PDB entry 5GM6 | electron microscopy, 3.50 A resolution | chains A and N of the 46 polymer chains in the assembly

== Chain A ==
Name: Pre-mRNA-splicing factor 8
From: Saccharomyces cerevisiae (strain ATCC 204508 / S288c)
UniProt: P33334 (PRP8_YEAST); residues 128-2413 here = UniProt positions 128-2413
Sequence (2287 residues; numbered 127 to 2413; the number before each row is that of its first residue):
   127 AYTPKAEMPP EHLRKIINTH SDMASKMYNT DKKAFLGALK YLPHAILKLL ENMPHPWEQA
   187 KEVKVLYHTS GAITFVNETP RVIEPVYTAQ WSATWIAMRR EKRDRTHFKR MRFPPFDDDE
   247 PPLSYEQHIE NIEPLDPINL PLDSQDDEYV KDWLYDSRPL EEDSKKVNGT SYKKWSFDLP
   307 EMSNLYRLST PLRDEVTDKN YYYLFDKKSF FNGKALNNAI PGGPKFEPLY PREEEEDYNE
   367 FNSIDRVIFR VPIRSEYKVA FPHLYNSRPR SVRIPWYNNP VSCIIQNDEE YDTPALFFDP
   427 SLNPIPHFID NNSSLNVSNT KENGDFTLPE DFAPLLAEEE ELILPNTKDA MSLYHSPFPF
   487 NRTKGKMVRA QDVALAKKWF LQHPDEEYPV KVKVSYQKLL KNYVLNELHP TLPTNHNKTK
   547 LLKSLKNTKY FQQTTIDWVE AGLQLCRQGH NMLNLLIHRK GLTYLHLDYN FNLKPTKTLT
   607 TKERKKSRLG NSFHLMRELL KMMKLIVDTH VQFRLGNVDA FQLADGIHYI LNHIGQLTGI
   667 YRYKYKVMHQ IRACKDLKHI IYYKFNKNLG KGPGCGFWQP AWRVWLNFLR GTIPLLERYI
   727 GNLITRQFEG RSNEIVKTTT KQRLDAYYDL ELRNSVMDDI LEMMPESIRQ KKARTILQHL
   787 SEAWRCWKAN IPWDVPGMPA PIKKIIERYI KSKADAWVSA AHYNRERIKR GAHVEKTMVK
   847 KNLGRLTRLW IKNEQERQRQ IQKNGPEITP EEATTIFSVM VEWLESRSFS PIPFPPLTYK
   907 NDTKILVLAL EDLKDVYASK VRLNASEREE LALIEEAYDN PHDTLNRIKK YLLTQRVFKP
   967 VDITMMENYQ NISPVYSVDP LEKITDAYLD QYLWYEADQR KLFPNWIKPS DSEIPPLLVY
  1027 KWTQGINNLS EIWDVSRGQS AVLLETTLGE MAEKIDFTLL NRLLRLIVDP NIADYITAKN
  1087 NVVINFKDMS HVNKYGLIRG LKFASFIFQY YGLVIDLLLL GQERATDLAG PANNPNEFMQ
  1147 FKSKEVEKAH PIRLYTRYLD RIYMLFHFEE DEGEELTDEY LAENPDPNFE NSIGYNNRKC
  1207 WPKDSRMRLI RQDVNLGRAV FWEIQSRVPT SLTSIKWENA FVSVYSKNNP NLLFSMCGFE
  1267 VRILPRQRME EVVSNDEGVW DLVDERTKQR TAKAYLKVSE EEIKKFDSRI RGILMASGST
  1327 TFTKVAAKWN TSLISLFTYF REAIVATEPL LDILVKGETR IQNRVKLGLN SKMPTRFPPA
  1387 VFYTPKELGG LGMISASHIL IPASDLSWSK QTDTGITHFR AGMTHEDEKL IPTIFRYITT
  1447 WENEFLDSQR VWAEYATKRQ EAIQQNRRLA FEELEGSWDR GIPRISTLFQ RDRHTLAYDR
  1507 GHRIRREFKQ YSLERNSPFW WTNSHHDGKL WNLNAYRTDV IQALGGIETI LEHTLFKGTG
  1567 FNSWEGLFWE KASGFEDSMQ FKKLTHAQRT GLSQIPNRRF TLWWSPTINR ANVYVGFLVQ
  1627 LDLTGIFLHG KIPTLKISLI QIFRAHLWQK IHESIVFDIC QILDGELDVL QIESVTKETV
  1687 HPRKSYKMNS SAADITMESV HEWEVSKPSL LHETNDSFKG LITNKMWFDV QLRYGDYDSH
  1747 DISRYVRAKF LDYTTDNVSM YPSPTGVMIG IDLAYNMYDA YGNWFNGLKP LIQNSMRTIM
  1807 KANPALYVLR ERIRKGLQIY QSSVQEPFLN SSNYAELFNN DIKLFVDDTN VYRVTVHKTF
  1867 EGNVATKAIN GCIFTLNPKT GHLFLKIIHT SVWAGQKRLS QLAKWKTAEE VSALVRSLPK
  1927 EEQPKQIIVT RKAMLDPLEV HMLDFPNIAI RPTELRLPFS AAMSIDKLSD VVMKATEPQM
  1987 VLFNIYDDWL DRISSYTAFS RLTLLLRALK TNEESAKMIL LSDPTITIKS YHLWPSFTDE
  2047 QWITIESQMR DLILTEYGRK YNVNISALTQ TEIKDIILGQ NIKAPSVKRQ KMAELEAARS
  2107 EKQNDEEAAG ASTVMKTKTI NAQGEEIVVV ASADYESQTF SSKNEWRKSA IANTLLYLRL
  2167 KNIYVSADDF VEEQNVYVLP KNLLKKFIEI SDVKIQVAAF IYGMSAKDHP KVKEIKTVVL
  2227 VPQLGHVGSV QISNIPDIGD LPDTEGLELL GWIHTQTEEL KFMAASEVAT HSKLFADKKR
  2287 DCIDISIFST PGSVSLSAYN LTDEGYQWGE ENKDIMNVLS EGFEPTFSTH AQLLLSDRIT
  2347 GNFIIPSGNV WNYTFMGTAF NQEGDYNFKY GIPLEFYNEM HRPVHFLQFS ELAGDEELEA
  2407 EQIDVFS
Unresolved in the structure: 432-450, 2086-2148, 2397-2401
Construct notes: insertion (127)
UniProt features mapped onto this chain:
  - region: Met1585 to Leu1598 (Important for branch point selection)
  - mutagenesis: His1658 (H1658S: No effect on viability), Glu1684 (E1684Q: No effect on viability), His1687 (H1687S: No effect on viability), Asp1700 (D1700N: No effect on viability), Asp1735 (D1735N: No effect on viability), Asp1853 (D1853A: Alters protein folding. Severely impaired growth. Strongly reduced growth at 35 degrees Celsius; when associated with A-1854; D1853N: Reduced growth at 30 degrees Celsius ...), Asp1854 (D1854A: Reduced growth at 30 degrees Celsius. Strongly reduced growth at 16 degrees Celsius. Strongly reduced growth at 35 degrees Celsius; when associated with A-1853 ...), Thr1855 (T1855A: Reduced growth at 30 degrees Celsius. Strongly reduced growth at 16 degrees Celsius), Thr1936 (T1936A: Reduced growth at 30 degrees Celsius. Strongly reduced growth at 16 degrees Celsius), Arg1937 (R1937K: Severely impaired growth. Reduced growth at 30 degrees Celsius. Strongly reduced growth at 16 degrees Celsius)

== Chain N ==
Molecule: Pre-mRNA
From: Saccharomyces cerevisiae S288c
Sequence (25 nucleotides; row label = number of the first residue in the row):
    90 AAUUUUUAAG GUAUGUAUUU UUUUU

== How chain A and chain N interact ==
Contacting residue pairs - 30 pairs, chain A then chain N:
  Lys351(A) with A91(N), salt bridge to the phosphate
  Gln523(A) with A91(N), phosphate contact
  Lys524(A) with U92(N), salt bridge to the phosphate
  Thr607(A) with U101(N), phosphate contact; A102(N), phosphate contact; U103(N), hydrogen bond to the phosphate
  Lys608(A) with G104(N), salt bridge to the phosphate
  Arg610(A) with G99(N), salt bridge to the phosphate; G100(N), phosphate contact; U101(N), salt bridge to the phosphate
  Lys611(A) with A102(N), phosphate contact; U103(N), salt bridge to the phosphate
  Arg614(A) with A97(N), phosphate contact; A98(N), salt bridge to the phosphate
  Tyr667(A) with U95(N), sugar contact; U96(N), phosphate contact
  Arg668(A) with U95(N), base contact; U96(N), salt bridge to the phosphate
  Tyr671(A) with U94(N), hydrogen bond to the phosphate; U95(N), stacking on the base
  Ser1377(A) with U95(N), phosphate contact
  Lys1378(A) with U94(N), sugar contact; U95(N), hydrogen bond to the phosphate
  Met1379(A) with U94(N), phosphate contact; U95(N), phosphate contact
  His1424(A) with A90(N), base contact
  Tyr1620(A) with U94(N), stacking on the base
  Val1621(A) with U94(N), sugar contact
  Phe1623(A) with U96(N), phosphate contact
  Lys1637(A) with A97(N), salt bridge to the phosphate
Interface residues without a listed pair, chain A (26 interface residues in all): Val520, Tyr669, Arg678, Asn1376, Pro1380, Thr1430, Gly1622
Interface residues without a listed pair, chain N (15 interface residues in all): U93

== In short ==
The interface between chain A and chain N involves 26 residues on one side and 15 on the other; the contacts
include 3 hydrogen bonds, 9 salt bridges and 2 aromatic stacking contacts. Among the polar pairs are
Thr607(A)-U103(N), Tyr671(A)-U94(N) and Lys1378(A)-U95(N).
Here chain A is Pre-mRNA-splicing factor 8 (Saccharomyces cerevisiae (strain ATCC 204508 / S288c)) and chain N
is Pre-mRNA (Saccharomyces cerevisiae S288c). Entry 5GM6 (Cryo-EM structure of the activated spliceosome (Bact
complex) at 3.5 angstrom resolution) was determined by electron microscopy.
